PDB entry 6C7W | X-ray diffraction, 1.28 A resolution | chain A

Chain A:
Protein: Carbonic anhydrase 2
From: Homo sapiens
Notes: EC 4.2.1.1
UniProtKB: P00918 (CAH2_HUMAN); the author numbering skips numbers that UniProt does not, so the offset changes along the chain: 1-125 = UniProt 1-125; 127-261 = UniProt 126-260
Sequence (260 residues; each row starts with the number of its first residue; note: 1 number in that range is skipped by the numbering (no residue carries it; nothing is unmodelled there)):
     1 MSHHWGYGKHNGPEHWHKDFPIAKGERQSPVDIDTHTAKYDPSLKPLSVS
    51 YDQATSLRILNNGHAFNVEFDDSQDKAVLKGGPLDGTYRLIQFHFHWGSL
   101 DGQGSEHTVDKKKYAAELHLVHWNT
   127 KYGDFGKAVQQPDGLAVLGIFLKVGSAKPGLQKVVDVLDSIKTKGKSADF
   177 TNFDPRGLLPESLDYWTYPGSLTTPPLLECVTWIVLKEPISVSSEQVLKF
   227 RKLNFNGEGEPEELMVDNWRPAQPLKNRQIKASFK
Not modelled in the structure: 1
Ion coordination: Zn2+: His94, His96, His119 (together with LMS)
Ligand contacts: LMS ([(2R,3S,4R,5R)-5-(6-amino-9H-purin-9-yl)-3,4-dihydroxytetrahydro-2-furanyl]methyl sulfamate): Asn67, Gln92, His94, His96, Glu106, His119, Val121, Phe131, Val135, Val143, Ser197, Leu198, Thr199, Thr200, Pro201, Pro202, Leu204, Trp209
Curated features (UniProtKB/Swiss-Prot):
  - active site: His64 (Proton donor/acceptor)
  - binding site (Zn(2+)): His94, His96, His119
  - binding site (substrate): Thr199, Thr200
  - site: Tyr7 (Fine-tunes the proton-transfer properties of H-64), Asn62 (Fine-tunes the proton-transfer properties of H-64), Asn67 (Fine-tunes the proton-transfer properties of H-64), Gln92 (Involved in the binding of some activators, including histamine and L-histidine)
  - modified residue: Ser2 (N-acetylserine), Ser166 (Phosphoserine), Ser173 (Phosphoserine)
From the paper describing this entry:
  - binding site for LMS: Phe131

In short:
Chain A binds compound LMS. His94, His96 and His119 form the Zn2+ site. Curated annotation (UniProt) lists
active-site residue His64, 3 Zn2+-binding residues and substrate-binding residues Thr199 and Thr200. From the
paper: a binding site for LMS at Phe131.
Chain A is Carbonic anhydrase 2 (Homo sapiens); the structure, Carbonic anhydrase 2 in complex with
[(2R,3S,4R,5R)-5-(6-AMINO-9H-PURIN-9-YL)-3,4-DIHYDROXYTETRAHYDRO-2-FURANYL]METHYL SULFAMATE inhibitor, was
determined by X-ray diffraction, deposited together with 6C7X.
